Entry 5S66 (X-ray diffraction, 2.10 A resolution); this record covers chains A and F of the 6 polymer chains in the assembly.

Chain A:
Name: Tubulin alpha-1B chain
Source organism: Bos taurus
UniProtKB: P81947 (TBA1B_BOVIN); the author numbering skips numbers that UniProt does not, so the offset changes along the chain: 1-438 = UniProt 1-438; 443-455 = UniProt 439-451
Sequence (451 residues; each row starts with the number of its first residue; note: 4 numbers in that range are skipped by the numbering (no residue carries them; nothing is unmodelled there)):
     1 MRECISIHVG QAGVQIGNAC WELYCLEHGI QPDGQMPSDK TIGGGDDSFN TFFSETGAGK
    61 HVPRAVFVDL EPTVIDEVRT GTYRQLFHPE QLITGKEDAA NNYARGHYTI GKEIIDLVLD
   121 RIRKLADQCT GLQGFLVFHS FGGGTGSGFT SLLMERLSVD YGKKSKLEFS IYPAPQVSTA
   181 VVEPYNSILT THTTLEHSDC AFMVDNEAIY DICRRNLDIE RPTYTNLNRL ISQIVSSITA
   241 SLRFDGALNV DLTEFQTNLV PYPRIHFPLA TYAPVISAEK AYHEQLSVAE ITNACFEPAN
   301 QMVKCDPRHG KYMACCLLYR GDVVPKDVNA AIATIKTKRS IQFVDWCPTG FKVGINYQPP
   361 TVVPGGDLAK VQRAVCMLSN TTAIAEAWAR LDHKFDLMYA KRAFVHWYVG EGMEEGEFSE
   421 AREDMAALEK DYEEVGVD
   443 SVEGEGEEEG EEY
Unresolved in the structure: 443-447, 451-455
Ligand contacts: GTP (guanosine-5'-triphosphate): G10, Q11, A12, Q15, I16, D69, D98, A99, A100, N101, S140, G142, G143, G144, T145, G146, I171, P173, V177, S178, T179, E183, N206, Y224, L227, N228, I231

Chain F:
Name: Tubulin-Tyrosine Ligase
Source organism: Gallus gallus
UniProtKB: E1BQ43 (E1BQ43_CHICK); residues 1-378 here = UniProt positions 1-378
Sequence (384 residues; numbered 1 to 384; the number before each row is that of its first residue):
     1 MYTFVVRDEN SSVYAEVSRL LLATGQWKRL RKDNPRFNLM LGERNRLPFG RLGHEPGLVQ
    61 LVNYYRGADK LCRKASLVKL IKTSPELSES CTWFPESYVI YPTNLKTPVA PAQNGIRHLI
   121 NNTRTDEREV FLAAYNRRRE GREGNVWIAK SSAGAKGEGI LISSEASELL DFIDEQGQVH
   181 VIQKYLEKPL LLEPGHRKFD IRSWVLVDHL YNIYLYREGV LRTSSEPYNS ANFQDKTCHL
   241 TNHCIQKEYS KNYGRYEEGN EMFFEEFNQY LMDALNTTLE NSILLQIKHI IRSCLMCIEP
   301 AISTKHLHYQ SFQLFGFDFM VDEELKVWLI EVNGAPACAQ KLYAELCQGI VDVAISSVFP
   361 LADTGQKTSQ PTSIFIKLHH HHHH
Unresolved in the structure: 103-124, 152-158, 176-177, 363-370, 379-384
Sequence notes: expression tag (379-384)
Metal / ion sites: Mg2+: E331 (together with AMP-PCP)
Ligand contacts: AMP-PCP (ACP; phosphomethylphosphonic acid adenylate ester): K74, I148, K150, Q183, K184, Y185, L186, K198, D200, R202, R222, H239, L240, T241, N242, D318, M320, I330, E331, N333

Interface between chain A and chain F:
Contacting residue pairs (32):
  P175(A) with P56(F), hydrophobic
  Q176(A) with P56(F); G57(F)
  E207(A) with H54(F), salt bridge
  P298(A) with L307(F), hydrophobic
  K304(A) with H54(F)
  D306(A) with R66(F)
  R308(A) with P300(F), hydrogen bond (side chain-backbone); A301(F), hydrogen bond (side chain-backbone); I302(F); S303(F), hydrogen bond (side chain-backbone); L307(F)
  H309(A) with R66(F), hydrogen bond (side chain-backbone); G67(F); A301(F)
  E386(A) with G50(F); R66(F), salt bridge
  R390(A) with G50(F); H54(F), hydrogen bond
  H393(A) with R51(F)
  G448(A) with R44(F)
  E449(A) with N10(F); S11(F); S12(F), hydrogen bond; R44(F), salt bridge; A335(F), hydrogen bond (backbone-backbone)
  E450(A) with R202(F), hydrogen bond (backbone-side chain); N333(F); G334(F), hydrogen bond (side chain-backbone); A335(F), hydrogen bond (side chain-backbone); P336(F); A337(F)
Other interface residues (no listed pair), chain A (17 interface residues in all): E297, A299, C305
Other interface residues (no listed pair), chain F (25 interface residues in all): G53, H306, H308

Summary:
17 residues of chain A and 25 residues of chain F are in contact; the contacts include 10 hydrogen bonds and 3
salt bridges. Among the polar pairs are E207(A)-H54(F), E386(A)-R66(F) and E449(A)-R44(F). Bound to chain A:
GTP. Chain F binds AMP-PCP.
Here chain A is Tubulin alpha-1B chain (Bos taurus) and chain F is Tubulin-Tyrosine Ligase (Gallus gallus).
Entry 5S66 (Tubulin-Z2856434929-complex) was determined by X-ray diffraction, deposited together with 5S4L,
5S4M, 5S4N, 5S4O, 5S4P, 5S4Q and 52 further entries.
